PDB entry 6HB4 | X-ray diffraction, 3.05 A resolution | chains A and C of the 3 polymer chains in the assembly

== Chain A ==
Protein: Transcription factor A, mitochondrial
Organism: Homo sapiens
UniProtKB: Q00059 (TFAM_HUMAN); residues 43-246 here = UniProt positions 43-246
Amino-acid sequence (213 residues; numbered 42 to 254; the number before each row is that of its first residue):
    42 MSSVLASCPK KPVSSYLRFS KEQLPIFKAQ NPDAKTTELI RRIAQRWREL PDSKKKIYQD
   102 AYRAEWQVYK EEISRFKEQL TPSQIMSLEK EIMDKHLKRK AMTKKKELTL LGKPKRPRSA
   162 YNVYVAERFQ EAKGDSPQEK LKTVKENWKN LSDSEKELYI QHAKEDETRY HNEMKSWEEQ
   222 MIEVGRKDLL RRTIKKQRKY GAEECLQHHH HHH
Unresolved in the structure: 42-43, 241-254
Differences from the reference sequence: initiating methionine (42); expression tag (247-254)
Curated features (UniProtKB/Swiss-Prot):
  - DNA-binding region: Pro-50 to Lys-118 (HMG box 1), Pro-155 to Glu-219 (HMG box 2)
  - site (Intercalates between bases and promotes DNA bending): Leu-58, Leu-182
  - modified residue: Ser-55 (Phosphoserine), Ser-56 (Phosphoserine), Ser-61 (Phosphoserine), Thr-122 (Phosphothreonine), Ser-160 (Phosphoserine), Ser-193 (Phosphoserine), Ser-195 (Phosphoserine)
  - natural variant: Pro-178 (P178L: In MTDPS15)
  - mutagenesis: Thr-77 (T77A: Moderate reduction in DNA bending), Tyr-162 (Y162A: Moderate reduction in DNA bending)
Reported in the primary citation:
  - binding site for the 22-nt DNA strand: Leu-58, Lys-139, Arg-157, Leu-182

== Chain C ==
Molecule: 22-nt DNA strand
Sequence (22 nucleotides; each row starts with the number of its first residue):
     1 TAACAATTGA ATGTCTGCAC AG

== Interface between chain A and chain C ==
Contacting residue pairs (38; chain A residue first):
  Ser-55(A) with DG22(C), sugar contact
  Tyr-57(A) with DC20(C), hydrogen bond to the base; DA21(C), sugar contact; DG22(C), sugar contact
  Thr-78(A) with DC18(C), base contact; DA19(C), sugar contact
  Ile-81(A) with DA19(C), base contact; DC20(C), base contact
  Arg-82(A) with DA19(C), hydrogen bond to the phosphate; DC20(C), salt bridge to the phosphate
  Ala-85(A) with DC20(C), phosphate contact
  Trp-88(A) with DA21(C), hydrogen bond to the phosphate; DG22(C), hydrogen bond to the phosphate
  Arg-89(A) with DC20(C), phosphate contact; DA21(C), salt bridge to the phosphate
  Arg-140(A) with DT16(C), salt bridge to the phosphate
  Met-143(A) with DC15(C), phosphate contact; DT16(C), sugar contact
  Lys-146(A) with DA6(C), phosphate contact
  Lys-147(A) with DT16(C), phosphate contact; DG17(C), phosphate contact
  Lys-156(A) with DT7(C), phosphate contact; DT8(C), salt bridge to the phosphate
  Arg-157(A) with DA6(C), sugar contact; DT7(C), hydrogen bond to the phosphate
  Arg-159(A) with DT7(C), phosphate contact; DT8(C), salt bridge to the phosphate
  Asn-163(A) with DT7(C), hydrogen bond to the base; DT8(C), hydrogen bond to the base
  Val-166(A) with DT8(C), base contact
  Ala-167(A) with DT8(C), phosphate contact; DG9(C), phosphate contact
  Phe-170(A) with DG9(C), base contact; DA10(C), sugar contact
  Pro-178(A) with DG9(C), hydrogen bond to the base; DA10(C), base contact; DA11(C), sugar contact
  Gln-179(A) with DG9(C), base contact
Other interface residues (no listed pair), chain A (26 interface residues in all): Ser-56, Leu-58, Lys-145, Pro-155, Leu-182
Other interface residues (no listed pair), chain C (15 interface residues in all): DA5

== In short ==
26 residues of chain A and 15 residues of chain C are in contact; the contacts include 8 hydrogen bonds and 5
salt bridges. Polar pairs include Tyr-57(A)/DC20(C), Asn-163(A)/DT7(C) and Asn-163(A)/DT8(C). From the paper:
a binding site for the 22-nt DNA strand at Leu-58(A), Lys-139(A) and Arg-157(A) among others.
Here chain A is Transcription factor A, mitochondrial (Homo sapiens) and chain C is a 22-nt DNA strand. Entry
6HB4 (TFAM in Complex with Site-Y) was determined by X-ray diffraction, deposited together with 6HC3.
